Entry 6OUL (electron microscopy, 3.40 A resolution); this record covers chains G and H of the 9 polymer chains in the assembly.

Chain G (and H):
Protein: DNA-directed RNA polymerase subunit alpha
Source organism: Escherichia coli
Notes: EC 2.7.7.6; chain H of this document is another copy of the same molecule, construct and numbering; everything in this record applies to it too
UniProt: A0A073G207 (A0A073G207_ECOLX); numbering as in UniProt (aligned over 1-329)
Chain sequence (329 residues; row label = number of the first residue in the row):
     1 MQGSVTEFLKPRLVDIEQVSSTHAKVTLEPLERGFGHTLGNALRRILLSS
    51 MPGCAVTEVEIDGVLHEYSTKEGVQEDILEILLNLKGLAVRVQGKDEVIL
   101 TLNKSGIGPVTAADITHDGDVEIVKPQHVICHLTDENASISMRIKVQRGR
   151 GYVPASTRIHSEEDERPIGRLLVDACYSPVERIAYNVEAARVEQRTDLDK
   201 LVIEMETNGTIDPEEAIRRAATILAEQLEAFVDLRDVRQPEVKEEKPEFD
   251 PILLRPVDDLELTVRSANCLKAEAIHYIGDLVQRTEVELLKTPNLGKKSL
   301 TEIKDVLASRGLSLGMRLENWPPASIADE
Unresolved in the structure: 1-4, 236-329 (chain H: 1-3, 159-170, 235-329)

How chain G and chain H interact:
Residue-residue contacts - 68 pairs, chain G then chain H:
  E7(G) with R150(H), hydrogen bond (backbone-side chain)
  F8(G) with R150(H); I223(H), hydrophobic
  L9(G) with Q227(H)
  K10(G) with E226(H); Q227(H); E229(H)
  P11(G) with Q227(H); A230(H)
  R12(G) with A230(H)
  L13(G) with F231(H)
  L28(G) with F231(H), hydrophobic
  E32(G) with R150(H), salt bridge
  G34(G) with R45(H), hydrogen bond (backbone-side chain)
  F35(G) with I46(H), hydrophobic; S50(H); I223(H), hydrophobic; Q227(H)
  H37(G) with R45(H)
  T38(G) with A42(H); R45(H), hydrogen bond
  L39(G) with L224(H), hydrophobic; L228(H), hydrophobic
  N41(G) with N41(H)
  A42(G) with T38(H)
  R45(G) with G34(H), hydrogen bond (side chain-backbone); H37(H); T38(H)
  I46(G) with F35(H), hydrophobic; T38(H)
  S50(G) with F8(H)
  P52(G) with V5(H), hydrophobic
  R150(G) with S4(H), hydrogen bond (side chain-backbone); V5(H), hydrogen bond (side chain-backbone); F8(H); E32(H), salt bridge
  R218(G) with F231(H), hydrogen bond (side chain-backbone); D233(H), salt bridge
  R219(G) with T6(H)
  A221(G) with L228(H); F231(H), hydrophobic
  T222(G) with V232(H); D233(H), hydrogen bond (side chain-backbone)
  I223(G) with F8(H), hydrophobic; F35(H), hydrophobic
  L224(G) with L228(H), hydrophobic
  E226(G) with T6(H); K10(H)
  Q227(G) with F8(H); L9(H); L31(H); F35(H)
  L228(G) with A221(H); L224(H), hydrophobic; A225(H), hydrophobic
  F231(G) with L28(H), hydrophobic; L39(H), hydrophobic; L43(H), hydrophobic; L201(H), hydrophobic; I217(H), hydrophobic; A221(H), hydrophobic
  V232(G) with A221(H); T222(H)
  L234(G) with L13(H), hydrophobic; E214(H); R218(H)
  R235(G) with R12(H); L13(H)
Other interface residues (no listed pair), chain G (40 interface residues in all): S49, R148, G149, A225, A230, D233
Other interface residues (no listed pair), chain H (43 interface residues in all): E7, P11, I203

Overview:
Chain G and chain H form an interface of 40 and 43 residues respectively, with 8 hydrogen bonds and 3 salt
bridges. Polar contacts include E32(G)-R150(H), R218(G)-D233(H) and E7(G)-R150(H).
Chain G and chain H are both DNA-directed RNA polymerase subunit alpha (Escherichia coli); the structure,
Cryo-EM structure of Escherichia coli RNAP polymerase bound to rpsTP2 promoter DNA, was determined by electron
microscopy, deposited together with 6N57, 6N58 and 6P1K.
